6PW2 - chains A and E of the 6 polymer chains in the assembly; structure by X-ray diffraction, 3.01 A resolution.

== Chain A ==
Protein: Epstein-Barr nuclear antigen 1
Organism: Epstein-Barr virus (strain B95-8)
UniProtKB: P03211 (EBNA1_EBVB9); residues 461-607 here = UniProt positions 461-607
Amino-acid sequence (147 residues; row label = number of the first residue in the row):
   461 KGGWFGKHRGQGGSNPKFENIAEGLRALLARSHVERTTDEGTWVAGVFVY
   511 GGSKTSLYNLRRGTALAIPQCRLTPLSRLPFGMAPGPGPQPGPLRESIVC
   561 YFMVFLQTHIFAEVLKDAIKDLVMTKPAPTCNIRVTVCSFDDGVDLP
Curated features (UniProtKB/Swiss-Prot):
  - active site: Tyr-518 (For site-specific DNA endonuclease activity)
  - binding site (DNA): Lys-461, Tyr-518
  - site: Arg-491 (Interaction dimer-dimer), Tyr-518 (Interaction dimer-dimer. Required for episome maintenance and generation of immortalized B cells in the host)
  - mutagenesis: Arg-491 (R491A: Impaired cooperative DNA binding; R491E: Loss of DNA replication and cooperative DNA binding), Tyr-518 (Y518A: 10 fold decrease in DNA-binding; Y518A: Complete loss of endocucleoase nicks in the DNA; Y518E: Complete loss of DNA-binding; Y518F: No effect on DNA-binding ...), Asp-581 (D581A: Loss of DNA replication and cooperative DNA binding; D581E: Forms single dimer binding to DNA), Thr-585 (T585P: Decreased EBNA1-DNA binding, formation of functional chromatin, and origin recognition complex recruitment at oriP)
Reported in the primary citation:
  - binding site for the 62-nt DNA strand (chain E): Asn-480, Arg-538
  - self-association interface (contacts with another copy of this molecule); pairs are residue here / residue on that copy: Arg-491/Asp-581 (hydrogen bond), Ala-487, Leu-488, Met-584, Thr-585
  - contacts within the chain: Arg-491/Asp-581 (hydrogen bond)
  - mutagenesis - D581E: decreased binding to DS34
  - mutagenesis - D581E: unchanged expression
  - mutagenesis - R491E, D581E: unchanged binding to FR and DS regions of OriP

== Chain E ==
Molecule: 62-nt DNA strand
Sequence (62 nucleotides; numbered 1 to 62; the number before each row is that of its first residue):
     1 TAACCCTAATTCGATAGCATATGCTTCCCGTTGGGTAACATATGCTATTG
    51 AATTAGGGTTAG
Disordered / not traced: 1-2, 60-62

== How chain A and chain E interact ==
Pairs across the interface - 30 pairs, chain A then chain E:
  Lys-461(A) / DT26(E)  base contact
  Lys-461(A) / DC27(E)  sugar contact
  Trp-464(A) / DG23(E)  base contact
  Phe-465(A) / DT25(E)  sugar contact
  Phe-465(A) / DT26(E)  sugar contact
  Lys-467(A) / DC24(E)  sugar contact
  His-468(A) / DC24(E)  sugar contact
  Arg-469(A) / DG23(E)  sugar contact
  Gly-470(A) / DG23(E)  phosphate contact
  Gly-470(A) / DC24(E)  hydrogen bond to the phosphate
  Gln-471(A) / DC24(E)  hydrogen bond to the phosphate
  Gly-472(A) / DC24(E)  hydrogen bond to the phosphate
  Gly-472(A) / DT25(E)  phosphate contact
  Gly-473(A) / DT25(E)  hydrogen bond to the phosphate
  Lys-514(A) / DT22(E)  salt bridge to the phosphate
  Lys-514(A) / DG23(E)  salt bridge to the phosphate
  Tyr-518(A) / DG23(E)  phosphate contact
  Tyr-518(A) / DC24(E)  hydrogen bond to the phosphate
  Tyr-518(A) / DT25(E)  base contact
  Arg-521(A) / DG23(E)  salt bridge to the phosphate
  Arg-521(A) / DC24(E)  salt bridge to the phosphate
  Arg-522(A) / DC24(E)  salt bridge to the phosphate
  Arg-522(A) / DT25(E)  salt bridge to the phosphate
  Pro-535(A) / DG23(E)  phosphate contact
  Leu-536(A) / DT22(E)  phosphate contact
  Leu-536(A) / DG23(E)  hydrogen bond to the phosphate
  Arg-538(A) / DA21(E)  phosphate contact
  Arg-538(A) / DT22(E)  salt bridge to the phosphate
  Cys-560(A) / DT22(E)  phosphate contact
  Pro-587(A) / DT32(E)  phosphate contact
Other interface residues (no listed pair), chain A (21 interface residues in all): Gly-462, Gly-463
Other interface residues (no listed pair), chain E (9 interface residues in all): DT31

== In short ==
The interface between chain A and chain E involves 21 residues on one side and 9 on the other, with 6 hydrogen
bonds and 7 salt bridges. Among the polar pairs are Gly-470(A)/DC24(E), Gln-471(A)/DC24(E) and
Gly-472(A)/DC24(E). The paper reports a binding site for the 62-nt DNA strand (chain E) at Asn-480(A) and
Arg-538(A); D581E of chain A reduces binding to DS34.
Chain A is Epstein-Barr nuclear antigen 1 (Epstein-Barr virus (strain B95-8)) and chain E is a 62-nt DNA
strand; the structure, Structural Basis for Cooperative Binding of EBNA1 to the Epstein-Barr Virus Dyad
Symmetry Minimal Origin of ..., was determined by X-ray diffraction.
